PDB entry 9NQU | electron microscopy, 3.16 A resolution | chains E and I of the 11 polymer chains in the assembly

[Chain E]
Molecule: Histone H3.2
Source organism: Homo sapiens
UniProt: Q71DI3 (H32_HUMAN); residues 1-135 here correspond to UniProt positions 2-136 (UniProt number = residue number + 1)
Chain sequence (135 residues; row label = number of the first residue in the row):
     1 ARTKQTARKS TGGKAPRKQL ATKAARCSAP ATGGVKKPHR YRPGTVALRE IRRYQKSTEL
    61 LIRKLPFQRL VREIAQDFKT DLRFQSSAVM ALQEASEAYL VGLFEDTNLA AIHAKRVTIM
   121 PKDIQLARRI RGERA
Not modelled in the structure: 1-14, 135
Covalently attached groups: N-heptanoyl-N-hydroxy-beta-alanine (OH0) linked to Cys27
Sequence notes: conflict Cys27 (Lys28 in Q71DI3), Ala110 (Cys111 in Q71DI3)
Curated features (UniProtKB/Swiss-Prot):
  - modified residue: Arg2 (Asymmetric dimethylarginine), Thr3 (Phosphothreonine), Lys4 (Allysine), Gln5 (5-glutamyl dopamine), Thr6 (Phosphothreonine), Arg8 (Citrulline), Lys9 (N6,N6,N6-trimethyllysine), Ser10 (ADP-ribosylserine), Thr11 (Phosphothreonine), Lys14 (N6-(2-hydroxyisobutyryl)lysine), Arg17 (Asymmetric dimethylarginine), Lys18 (N6-(2-hydroxyisobutyryl)lysine), Lys23 (N6-(2-hydroxyisobutyryl)lysine), Arg26 (Citrulline), Ser28 (ADP-ribosylserine), Lys36 (N6,N6,N6-trimethyllysine), Lys37 (N6-methyllysine), Tyr41 (Phosphotyrosine), Lys56 (N6,N6,N6-trimethyllysine), Ser57 (Phosphoserine) and 7 more in UniProt
  - lipidation: Lys18 (N6-decanoyllysine)

[Chain I]
Molecule: 185-nt DNA strand
Source organism: synthetic construct
Sequence (185 nucleotides; each row starts with the number of its first residue; numbers below 1 keep their minus sign (DA-92 is residue -92)):
   -92 ATCCCTATAC GCGGCCGCCC TGGAGAATCC CGGTGCCGAG GCCGCTCAAT TGGTCGTAGA
   -32 CAGCTCTAGC ACCGCTTAAA CGCACGTACG CGCTGTCCCC CGCGTTTTAA CCGCCAAGGG
    28 GATTACTCCC TAGTCTCCAG GCACGTGTCA GATATATACA TCCTGTGCAT GTATTGAACA
    88 GCGAT

[Chain E / chain I interface]
Residue-residue contacts (28):
  Lys37(E) - DG11(I)  sugar contact
  Lys37(E) - DT12(I)  salt bridge to the phosphate
  His39(E) - DA-67(I)  phosphate contact
  Arg40(E) - DC10(I)  sugar contact
  Tyr41(E) - DA-67(I)  phosphate contact
  Tyr41(E) - DA-66(I)  phosphate contact
  Tyr41(E) - DG9(I)  sugar contact
  Tyr41(E) - DC10(I)  hydrogen bond to the phosphate
  Arg42(E) - DG9(I)  sugar contact
  Pro43(E) - DC8(I)  phosphate contact
  Pro43(E) - DG9(I)  phosphate contact
  Gly44(E) - DC8(I)  phosphate contact
  Gly44(E) - DG9(I)  hydrogen bond to the phosphate
  Thr45(E) - DG9(I)  hydrogen bond to the phosphate
  Val46(E) - DG9(I)  hydrogen bond to the phosphate
  Val46(E) - DC10(I)  phosphate contact
  Ala47(E) - DG9(I)  hydrogen bond to the phosphate
  Arg49(E) - DA-66(I)  salt bridge to the phosphate
  Arg49(E) - DT-65(I)  phosphate contact
  Arg63(E) - DA17(I)  phosphate contact
  Lys64(E) - DC18(I)  phosphate contact
  Leu65(E) - DA17(I)  phosphate contact
  Leu65(E) - DC18(I)  hydrogen bond to the phosphate
  Arg69(E) - DA17(I)  salt bridge to the phosphate
  Asp81(E) - DG27(I)  phosphate contact
  Arg83(E) - DG26(I)  hydrogen bond to the sugar
  Arg83(E) - DG27(I)  sugar contact
  Lys115(E) - DG-1(I)  salt bridge to the phosphate
Interface residues without a listed pair, chain E (19 interface residues in all): Pro66
Interface residues without a listed pair, chain I (14 interface residues in all): DG-68

[Overview]
Chain E and chain I form an interface of 19 and 14 residues respectively; the contacts include 7 hydrogen
bonds and 4 salt bridges. Polar pairs include Arg83(E)-DG26(I), Tyr41(E)-DC10(I) and Gly44(E)-DG9(I).
Covalently linked N-heptanoyl-N-hydroxy-beta-alanine: at Cys27(E).
Here chain E is Histone H3.2 (Homo sapiens) and chain I is a 185-nt DNA strand (synthetic construct). Entry
9NQU (KDM6B-nucleosome structure stabilized by H3K27C-UNC8015 covalent conjugate) was determined by electron
microscopy.
